7C80 - chains A and D of the 6 polymer chains in the assembly; structure by electron microscopy, 3.70 A resolution.

[Chain A]
Name: VP1
Organism: Echovirus E30
Sequence (292 residues; each row starts with the number of its first residue):
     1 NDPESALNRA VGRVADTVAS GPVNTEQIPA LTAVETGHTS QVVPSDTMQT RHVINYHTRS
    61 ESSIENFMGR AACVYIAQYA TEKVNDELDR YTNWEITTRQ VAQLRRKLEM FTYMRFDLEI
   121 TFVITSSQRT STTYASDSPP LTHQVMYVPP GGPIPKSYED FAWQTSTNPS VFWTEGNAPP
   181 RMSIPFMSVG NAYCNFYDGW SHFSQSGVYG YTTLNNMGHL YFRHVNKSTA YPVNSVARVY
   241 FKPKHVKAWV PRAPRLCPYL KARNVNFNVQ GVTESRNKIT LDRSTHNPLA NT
Disordered / not traced: 1-8, 285-292
Ligand contacts: sphingosine (SPH): I96, T97, T98, F116, L118, I120, V145, M146, Y147, P169, S170, V171, M182, I184, M187, Y193, C194, N195, L214, N215, M217, L220

[Chain D]
Name: VP4
Organism: Echovirus E30
Reference sequence: Q33C85 (Q33C85_9ENTO); numbering as in UniProt (aligned over 2-69)
Sequence (69 residues; numbered 1 to 69; the number before each row is that of its first residue):
     1 XGAQVSTQKT GAHETGLNAS GNSIIHYTNI NYYKDSASNS LNRQDFTQDP SKFTEPVKDV
    61 MIKTLPALN
Disordered / not traced: 14-23, 69
Sequence notes: acetylation (1)
Modified positions: MYR (myristic acid) at position 1

[How chain A and chain D interact]
Residue-residue contacts (40; chain A residue first):
  V11(A) with T47(D)
  G12(A) with F46(D)
  Q27(A) with T64(D)
  I28(A) with K63(D); T64(D); P66(D), hydrophobic
  P29(A) with K63(D)
  A33(A) with A67(D), hydrophobic
  T36(A) with M61(D)
  G37(A) with P56(D)
  H38(A) with T54(D); E55(D); M61(D)
  T39(A) with T54(D), hydrogen bond (backbone-backbone)
  Q41(A) with T54(D); E55(D); K63(D)
  V43(A) with K63(D)
  D46(A) with K63(D), salt bridge
  Y56(A) with A12(D), hydrophobic
  T58(A) with K9(D)
  R59(A) with Q48(D)
  S60(A) with F46(D)
  S63(A) with D45(D), hydrogen bond (side chain-backbone)
  E65(A) with L41(D); N42(D)
  N66(A) with R43(D), hydrogen bond
  G69(A) with R43(D), hydrogen bond (backbone-side chain)
  D117(A) with A37(D)
  S183(A) with A37(D), hydrogen bond (side chain-backbone); S38(D)
  P185(A) with A37(D), hydrophobic
  K242(A) with L41(D)
  K244(A) with A37(D); N39(D); L41(D)
  H245(A) with S36(D); N39(D); S40(D)
  P251(A) with F53(D), hydrophobic
Other interface residues (no listed pair), chain A (29 interface residues in all): T32
Other interface residues (no listed pair), chain D (27 interface residues in all): H13, V57, L65, L68

[Overview]
Chain A and chain D form an interface of 29 and 27 residues respectively; the contacts include 5 hydrogen
bonds and 1 salt bridge. Polar pairs include D46(A)-K63(D), S63(A)-D45(D) and N66(A)-R43(D). Bound to chain A:
sphingosine.
Here chain A is VP1 and chain D is VP4, both from Echovirus E30. Entry 7C80 (E30 F-particle in complex with
4B10) was determined by electron microscopy, deposited together with 7CMK and 7C81.
